3TND - chains A and B of the 8 polymer chains in the assembly; structure by X-ray diffraction, 2.70 A resolution.

== Chain A ==
Name: tRNA(fMet)-specific endonuclease VapC
Organism: Shigella flexneri
Notes: EC 3.1.-.-
UniProt: O06662 (VAPC_SHIFL); numbering as in UniProt (aligned over 1-132)
Amino-acid sequence (132 residues; row label = number of the first residue in the row):
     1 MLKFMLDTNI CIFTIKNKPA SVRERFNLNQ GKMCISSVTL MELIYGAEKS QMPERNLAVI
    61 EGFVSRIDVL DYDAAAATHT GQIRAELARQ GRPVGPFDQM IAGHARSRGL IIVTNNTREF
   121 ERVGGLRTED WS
Curated features (UniProtKB/Swiss-Prot):
  - binding site (Mg(2+)): Asp7, Asp98
Reported in the primary citation:
  - catalytic residues: Asp7, Glu42, Asp98 (by similarity / conservation)

== Chain B ==
Name: Antitoxin VapB
Organism: Shigella flexneri
UniProt: O06663 (VAPB_SHIFL); numbering as in UniProt (aligned over 2-75)
Amino-acid sequence (81 residues; row label = number of the first residue in the row; a row labelled like 1A-1G holds insertion residues (1A, then the next letters in order)):
 1A-1G MHHHHHH
     2 ETTVFLSNRS QAVRLPKAVA LPENVKRVEV IAVGRTRIIT PAGETWDEWF DGHSVSTDFM
    62 DNREQPGMQE RESF
Disordered / not traced: 1A-1F, 69-75
Construct notes: expression tag (1A-1G)
Reported in the primary citation:
  - binding site for sulfate ion: Arg10, Ser11, Lys18 (proposed by the authors, not directly observed)

== Interface between chain A and chain B ==
Residue-residue contacts (71):
  Thr8(A) with Arg64(B)
  Asn9(A) with Arg64(B)
  Ile12(A) with Met61(B), hydrophobic
  Thr14(A) with Trp50(B); Phe51(B)
  Ile15(A) with Trp50(B), hydrophobic; Val56(B), hydrophobic; Phe60(B), hydrophobic
  Lys16(A) with Thr58(B), hydrogen bond (side chain-backbone); Phe60(B), hydrogen bond (side chain-backbone); Asp62(B), salt bridge
  Lys18(A) with Trp50(B), hydrogen bond (side chain-backbone); Phe51(B); Gly53(B), hydrogen bond (side chain-backbone); His54(B), hydrogen bond (side chain-backbone)
  Pro19(A) with Phe51(B)
  Arg23(A) with Asp48(B), salt bridge; Phe51(B)
  Phe26(A) with Trp47(B)
  Asn27(A) with Gly44(B); Glu45(B); Thr46(B), hydrogen bond (side chain-backbone); Trp47(B), hydrogen bond (side chain-backbone); Asp48(B), hydrogen bond
  Gln30(A) with Glu30(B), hydrogen bond; Thr46(B); Trp47(B), hydrogen bond
  Glu42(A) with Met61(B); Arg64(B), salt bridge
  Tyr45(A) with Arg64(B); Glu65(B), hydrogen bond
  Gly46(A) with Phe60(B); Met61(B)
  Ala47(A) with Phe60(B)
  Lys49(A) with Asn63(B), hydrogen bond (side chain-backbone); Glu65(B), salt bridge
  Ser50(A) with Asp59(B)
  Gln51(A) with Asp59(B), hydrogen bond (backbone-side chain)
  Arg55(A) with Ser55(B), hydrogen bond; Val56(B), hydrogen bond (side chain-backbone); Ser57(B)
  Asn56(A) with Val56(B); Ser57(B), hydrogen bond (side chain-backbone); Phe60(B)
  Val59(A) with Trp50(B), hydrogen bond (backbone-side chain); His54(B); Ser55(B); Val56(B), hydrophobic
  Ile60(A) with Phe60(B), hydrophobic
  Glu61(A) with Val34(B); Gly35(B)
  Gly62(A) with Trp50(B)
  Phe63(A) with Trp47(B); Trp50(B)
  Ser65(A) with Ile32(B); Ala33(B), hydrogen bond (side chain-backbone); Val34(B)
  Arg66(A) with Ile32(B); Thr46(B), hydrogen bond (side chain-backbone); Trp47(B); Glu49(B), salt bridge; Trp50(B)
  Ile67(A) with Trp47(B), hydrophobic
  Gly95(A) with Gln66(B)
  Pro96(A) with Gln66(B); Pro67(B)
  Phe97(A) with Arg64(B); Gln66(B), hydrogen bond (backbone-side chain); Pro67(B)
  Asp98(A) with Arg64(B), salt bridge; Gln66(B), hydrogen bond (backbone-side chain)
Also at the interface, not in a pair above, chain A (37 interface residues in all): Val22, Leu43, Met52, Ile101
Also at the interface, not in a pair above, chain B (29 interface residues in all): Ile39
Interface features reported in the paper:
  - pairs named by the authors: Thr8(A)-Arg64(B) (water-mediated contact), Arg64(B)-Glu42(A) (hydrogen bond), Arg64(B)-Asp98(A) (hydrogen bond), Arg64(B)-Asp7(A) (water-mediated contact)
  - interface residues, chain B: Trp47(B), Trp50(B), Phe51(B), Phe60(B), Gln66(B)

== In short ==
37 residues of chain A and 29 residues of chain B are in contact; the contacts include 21 hydrogen bonds and 6
salt bridges. Polar contacts include Lys16(A)-Asp62(B), Arg23(A)-Asp48(B) and Glu42(A)-Arg64(B). The authors
report water-mediated contacts between Thr8(A) and Arg64(B) and Arg64(B) and Asp7(A); hydrogen bonds between
Arg64(B) and Glu42(A) and Arg64(B) and Asp98(A). The paper reports catalytic residues Asp7(A), Glu42(A) and
Asp98(A); a binding site for sulfate ion at Arg10(B), Ser11(B) and Lys18(B).
Chain A is tRNA(fMet)-specific endonuclease VapC and chain B is Antitoxin VapB, both from Shigella flexneri;
the structure, Crystal structure of Shigella flexneri VapBC toxin-antitoxin complex, was determined by X-ray
diffraction.
